Entry 6ZRD (X-ray diffraction, 2.50 A resolution); this record covers chains A and P.

[Chain A]
Molecule: Histone-binding protein RBBP4
Source organism: Homo sapiens
Reference sequence: Q09028 (RBBP4_HUMAN); residues 1-425 here = UniProt positions 1-425
Chain sequence (425 residues; each row starts with the number of its first residue):
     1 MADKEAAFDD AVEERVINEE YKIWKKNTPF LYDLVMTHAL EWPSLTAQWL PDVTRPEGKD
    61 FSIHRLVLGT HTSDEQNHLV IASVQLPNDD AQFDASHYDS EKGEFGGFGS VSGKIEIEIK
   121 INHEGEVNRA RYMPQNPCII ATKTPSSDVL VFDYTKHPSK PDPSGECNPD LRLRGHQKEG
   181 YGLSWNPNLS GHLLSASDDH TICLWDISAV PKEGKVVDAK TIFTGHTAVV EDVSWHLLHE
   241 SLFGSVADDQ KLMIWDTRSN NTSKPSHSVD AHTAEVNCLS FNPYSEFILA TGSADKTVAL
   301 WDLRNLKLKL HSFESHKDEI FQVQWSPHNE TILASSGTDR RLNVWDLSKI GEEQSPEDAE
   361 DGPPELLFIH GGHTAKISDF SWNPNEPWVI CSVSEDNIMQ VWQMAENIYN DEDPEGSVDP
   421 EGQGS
Not modelled in the structure: 412-425
Small-molecule neighbours: 1,3,5-trimethylbenzene (SEZ): Asn27, Phe30, Leu31
Swiss-Prot annotation at these positions:
  - modified residue: Ala2 (N-acetylalanine), Lys4 (N6-acetyllysine), Ser110 (Phosphoserine), Lys160 (N6-acetyllysine), Ser355 (Phosphoserine)
  - cross-link (Glycyl lysine isopeptide (Lys-Gly)): Lys4 (interchain with G-Cter in SUMO2), Lys160 (interchain with G-Cter in SUMO2)
  - mutagenesis: Val35 (V35A: Loss of interaction with ARMC12), Pro43 (P43A: Loss of interaction with ZNF827 and loss of localization to telomeres; when associated with A-73), Ser73 (S73A: Loss of interaction with ZNF827 and loss of localization to telomeres; when associated with A-43), Glu126 to Asn128 (Loss of interaction with ZNF827), Glu126 (E126A: Loss of interaction with ZNF827 and loss of localization to telomeres; when associated with A-128 and A-179), Asn128 (N128A: Loss of interaction with ZNF827 and loss of localization to telomeres; when associated with A-126 and A-179), Glu179 (E179A: Loss of interaction with ZNF827 and loss of localization to telomeres; when associated with A-126 and A-128), Tyr181 (Y181A: Loss of interaction with ZNF827 and loss of localization to telomeres), Glu231 (E231A: Decreased interaction with ZNF827; when associated with A-277), Asn277 (N277A: Decreased interaction with ZNF827; when associated with A-231), Glu395 (E395A: Decreased interaction with ZNF827)

[Chain P]
Molecule: macrocyclic peptide based on residues 659-672 of the metastasis-associated protein MTA1
Chain sequence (16 residues; numbered 1 to 16; the number before each row is that of its first residue):
     1 XCTKRCARRP YKPCAX
Covalently attached groups: 1,3,5-trimethylbenzene (SEZ) linked to Cys2, Cys6, Cys14
Modified residues: ACE (acetyl group) at position 1; NH2 (amino group) at position 16

[Chain A / chain P interface]
Contacting residue pairs (34):
  Glu20(A) - Tyr11(P)
  Ile23(A) - Tyr11(P)
  Ile23(A) - Lys12(P)
  Ile23(A) - Pro13(P)  hydrophobic
  Trp24(A) - Pro10(P)
  Asn27(A) - Pro10(P)  hydrogen bond (side chain-backbone)
  Asn27(A) - Lys12(P)  hydrogen bond (side chain-backbone)
  Phe30(A) - Thr3(P)
  Leu31(A) - Cys6(P)
  Leu31(A) - Ala7(P)
  Arg340(A) - Tyr11(P)
  Arg341(A) - Tyr11(P)
  Gln354(A) - Arg8(P)  hydrogen bond
  Glu357(A) - Arg5(P)
  Asp358(A) - Arg5(P)  salt bridge
  Asp358(A) - Arg8(P)  hydrogen bond (backbone-side chain)
  Asp361(A) - Arg8(P)  salt bridge
  Asp361(A) - Arg9(P)  salt bridge
  Gly362(A) - Arg8(P)  hydrogen bond (backbone-side chain)
  Pro363(A) - Arg8(P)  hydrogen bond (backbone-side chain)
  Pro364(A) - Arg8(P)
  Leu366(A) - Arg8(P)  hydrogen bond (backbone-side chain)
  Leu367(A) - Ala7(P)
  Phe368(A) - Ala7(P)
  Ile369(A) - Ala7(P)  hydrogen bond (backbone-backbone)
  Ile369(A) - Arg8(P)
  Ile369(A) - Pro10(P)
  Gly371(A) - Tyr11(P)
  Asn407(A) - Thr3(P)  hydrogen bond
  Asn407(A) - Lys4(P)  hydrogen bond (backbone-side chain)
  Ile408(A) - Thr3(P)
  Ile408(A) - Lys4(P)  hydrogen bond (backbone-side chain)
  Ile408(A) - Ala7(P)  hydrophobic
  Asp411(A) - Lys4(P)  salt bridge
Interface residues without a listed pair, chain A (25 interface residues in all): Lys349, Ser355
Interface residues without a listed pair, chain P (12 interface residues in all): Cys14

[In short]
The interface between chain A and chain P involves 25 residues on one side and 12 on the other, with 11
hydrogen bonds and 4 salt bridges. Polar pairs include Asp358(A)-Arg5(P), Asp361(A)-Arg8(P) and
Asp361(A)-Arg9(P). Chain A binds 1,3,5-trimethylbenzene. Covalently linked 1,3,5-trimethylbenzene: at
Cys14(P).
Here chain A is Histone-binding protein RBBP4 (Homo sapiens) and chain P is macrocyclic peptide based on
residues 659-672 of the metastasis-associated protein MTA1. Entry 6ZRD (STRUCTURE OF THE HUMAN RBAP48 in
complex with a macrocyclic peptide cyclized via a xylene linker ...) was determined by X-ray diffraction (same
publication as 6ZRC).
